3P2X - chains A and B; structure by X-ray diffraction, 2.00 A resolution.

Chain A:
Name: Insulin
UniProt: P01308 (INS_HUMAN); residues 1-21 here correspond to UniProt positions 90-110 (UniProt number = residue number + 89)
Amino-acid sequence (21 residues; row label = number of the first residue in the row):
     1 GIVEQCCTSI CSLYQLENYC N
Disulfides: C6-C11

Chain B:
Name: Insulin
UniProt: P01308 (INS_HUMAN); residues 1-30 here correspond to UniProt positions 25-54 (UniProt number = residue number + 24)
Amino-acid sequence (30 residues; each row starts with the number of its first residue):
     1 FVNQHLCASH LVEALYLVCG ERGFFYTPKT
Differences from the reference sequence: engineered mutation A8 (Gly32 in P01308)
Modified / non-standard residues: A8 (D-alanine; DAL)
Bound ions: Zn2+ near H10 (its only coordinating residue here)

Interface between chain A and chain B:
Cross-chain cystine bridges: C7(A)-C7(B), C20(A)-C19(B)
Pairs across the interface (36; chain A residue first):
  I2(A) - L11(B)  hydrophobic
  I2(A) - L15(B)  hydrophobic
  V3(A) - Y26(B)
  V3(A) - P28(B)  hydrophobic
  V3(A) - T30(B)
  E4(A) - T30(B)
  C6(A) - H5(B)
  C6(A) - L6(B)  hydrogen bond (backbone-backbone)
  C7(A) - H5(B)
  C7(A) - L6(B)  hydrogen bond (backbone-backbone)
  C7(A) - C7(B)  disulfide
  T8(A) - H5(B)
  S9(A) - H5(B)  hydrogen bond (backbone-side chain)
  I10(A) - N3(B)
  I10(A) - Q4(B)
  I10(A) - H5(B)
  L13(A) - F1(B)  hydrophobic
  L13(A) - V18(B)  hydrophobic
  L16(A) - F1(B)  hydrophobic
  L16(A) - L11(B)  hydrophobic
  L16(A) - L15(B)  hydrophobic
  L16(A) - V18(B)  hydrophobic
  E17(A) - V18(B)
  E17(A) - R22(B)  salt bridge
  N18(A) - F25(B)
  Y19(A) - F24(B)
  Y19(A) - F25(B)  hydrogen bond (backbone-backbone)
  C20(A) - C19(B)  disulfide
  C20(A) - R22(B)
  C20(A) - G23(B)
  C20(A) - F24(B)  hydrophobic
  C20(A) - F25(B)
  N21(A) - R22(B)  hydrogen bond (side chain-backbone)
  N21(A) - G23(B)  hydrogen bond (backbone-backbone)
  N21(A) - F24(B)
  N21(A) - F25(B)
Other interface residues (no listed pair), chain B (19 interface residues in all): A14, T27

Overview:
15 residues of chain A and 19 residues of chain B are in contact, with 2 disulfide bonds, 6 hydrogen bonds and
1 salt bridge. Polar contacts include E17(A)-R22(B), S9(A)-H5(B) and N21(A)-R22(B).
Chain A is Insulin and chain B is Insulin; the structure, Insulin fibrillation is the Janus face of induced
fit. A chiaral clamp stabilizes the native state ..., was determined by X-ray diffraction.
